Entry 2HRM (X-ray diffraction, 1.70 A resolution); this record covers chain A.

[Chain A]
Name: Deoxyuridine 5'-triphosphate nucleotidohydrolase
Source organism: Escherichia coli
Notes: EC 3.6.1.23
UniProtKB: P06968 (DUT_ECOLI); residues 2-152 here correspond to UniProt positions 1-151 (UniProt number = residue number - 1)
Sequence (152 residues; numbered 1 to 152; the number before each row is that of its first residue):
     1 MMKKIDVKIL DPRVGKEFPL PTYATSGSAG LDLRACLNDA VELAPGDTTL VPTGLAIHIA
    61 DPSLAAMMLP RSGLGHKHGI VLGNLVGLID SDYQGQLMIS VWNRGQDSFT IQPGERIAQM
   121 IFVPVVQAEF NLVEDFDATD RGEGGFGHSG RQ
Disordered / not traced: 138-152
Construct notes: cloning artifact (1)
Residues lining bound ligands: methylene-dUTP (UC5; 2'-deoxy-5'-O-[(S)-hydroxy(phosphonomethyl)phosphoryl]uridine): Met-68, Arg-71, Ser-72, Gly-73, Asn-84, Gly-87, Leu-88, Ile-89, Asp-90, Tyr-93, Gln-96, Leu-97, Met-98

[Summary]
Ligands of chain A: methylene-dUTP.
Chain A is Deoxyuridine 5'-triphosphate nucleotidohydrolase (Escherichia coli); the structure, Crystal
structure of dUTPase complexed with substrate analogue methylene-dUTP, was determined by X-ray diffraction
together with 2HR6 from the same study.
